7CAS - chains A and B; structure by X-ray diffraction, 2.28 A resolution.

Chain A (and B):
Molecule: cis-prenyltransferase MM_0014
Organism: Methanosarcina mazei Go1
Notes: chain B of this document is another copy of the same molecule, construct and numbering; everything in this record applies to it too
Sequence (224 residues; numbered -4 to 219; the number before each row is that of its first residue; numbers below 1 keep their minus sign (Gly-4 is residue -4)):
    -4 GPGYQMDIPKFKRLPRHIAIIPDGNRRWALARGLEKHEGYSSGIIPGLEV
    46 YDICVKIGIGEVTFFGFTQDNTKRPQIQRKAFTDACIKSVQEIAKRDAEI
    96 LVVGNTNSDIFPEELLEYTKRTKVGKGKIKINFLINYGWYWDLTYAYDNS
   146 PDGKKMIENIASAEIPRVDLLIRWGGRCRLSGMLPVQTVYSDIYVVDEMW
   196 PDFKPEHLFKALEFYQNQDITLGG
Unresolved in the structure: -4 to 5 (chain B: -4 to 2, 143-149, 214-219)
Bound ions: Mg2+: Asp18 (together with diphosphate)
Ligand contacts: diphosphate (DPO): Pro17, Asp18, Gly19, Asn20, Arg21, Arg22, Tyr35, Arg69
From the paper describing this entry:
  - catalytic residues: Thr63, Asn66 (citing earlier work)

Chain A / chain B interface:
Residue-residue contacts (56; chain A residue first):
  Asp65(A) - Tyr185(B)
  Trp134(A) - Ile152(B)  hydrophobic
  Trp134(A) - Arg162(B)
  Trp134(A) - Val184(B)  hydrophobic
  Trp134(A) - Tyr185(B)
  Tyr135(A) - Ile152(B)
  Leu138(A) - Met151(B)
  Thr139(A) - Met151(B)
  Tyr142(A) - Lys150(B)
  Tyr142(A) - Met151(B)  hydrophobic
  Asp147(A) - Tyr142(B)
  Gly148(A) - Thr139(B)
  Gly148(A) - Tyr142(B)
  Lys149(A) - Tyr135(B)
  Met151(A) - Leu138(B)
  Met151(A) - Thr139(B)
  Met151(A) - Met151(B)  hydrophobic
  Ile152(A) - Trp134(B)  hydrophobic
  Ile152(A) - Tyr135(B)  hydrophobic
  Arg162(A) - Trp134(B)
  Arg172(A) - Asp187(B)  salt bridge
  Arg172(A) - Gln213(B)
  Cys173(A) - Cys173(B)  hydrophobic
  Cys173(A) - Ser186(B)
  Cys173(A) - Asp187(B)
  Cys173(A) - Ile188(B)  hydrogen bond (backbone-backbone)
  Arg174(A) - Tyr185(B)  hydrogen bond (side chain-backbone)
  Arg174(A) - Ser186(B)
  Arg174(A) - Asp187(B)  salt bridge
  Leu175(A) - Leu175(B)  hydrophobic
  Leu175(A) - Val184(B)
  Ser176(A) - Val184(B)  hydrogen bond (backbone-backbone)
  Ser176(A) - Tyr185(B)
  Gly177(A) - Val184(B)  hydrogen bond (backbone-backbone)
  Val184(A) - Trp134(B)  hydrophobic
  Val184(A) - Leu175(B)
  Val184(A) - Ser176(B)  hydrogen bond (backbone-backbone)
  Val184(A) - Gly177(B)  hydrogen bond (backbone-backbone)
  Tyr185(A) - Asp65(B)
  Tyr185(A) - Trp134(B)
  Tyr185(A) - Arg174(B)  hydrogen bond (backbone-side chain)
  Tyr185(A) - Ser176(B)
  Ser186(A) - Cys173(B)
  Ser186(A) - Arg174(B)
  Asp187(A) - Cys173(B)
  Asp187(A) - Arg174(B)  salt bridge
  Ile188(A) - Cys173(B)  hydrogen bond (backbone-backbone)
  Ile188(A) - Ile188(B)  hydrophobic
  Leu217(A) - Arg21(B)  hydrogen bond (backbone-side chain)
  Leu217(A) - Arg22(B)
  Leu217(A) - Arg69(B)
  Leu217(A) - Arg172(B)
  Gly218(A) - Arg172(B)  hydrogen bond (backbone-side chain)
  Gly219(A) - Arg172(B)
  Gly219(A) - Arg174(B)  hydrogen bond (backbone-side chain)
  Gly219(A) - Ser176(B)  hydrogen bond (backbone-side chain)
Interface residues without a listed pair, chain A (28 interface residues in all): Pro180, Val181
Interface residues without a listed pair, chain B (28 interface residues in all): Ala141, Pro180, Val181

Summary:
The chain A/chain B interface involves 28 residues from each chain; the contacts include 12 hydrogen bonds and
3 salt bridges. Polar contacts include Arg172(A)-Asp187(B), Arg174(A)-Asp187(B) and Arg174(A)-Tyr185(B). Chain
A binds diphosphate. From the paper: catalytic residues Thr63(A) and Asn66(A).
Both chains are cis-prenyltransferase MM_0014 (Methanosarcina mazei Go1). Entry 7CAS (Versatile
cis-prenyltransferase MM_0014 from Methanosarcina mazei (crystal type: free+PPi)) was determined by X-ray
diffraction, deposited together with 7CAQ, 7CAR, 7CAV and 7CC3.
